Entry 8VNJ (X-ray diffraction, 1.61 A resolution); this record covers chains A and B of the 4 polymer chains in the assembly.

== Chain A ==
Molecule: Intron-encoded endonuclease I-PpoI
From: Physarum polycephalum
Notes: EC 3.1.-.-
Reference sequence: Q94702 (PPO1_PHYPO); residue numbers follow UniProt; this construct covers 2-163
Sequence (162 residues; each row starts with the number of its first residue):
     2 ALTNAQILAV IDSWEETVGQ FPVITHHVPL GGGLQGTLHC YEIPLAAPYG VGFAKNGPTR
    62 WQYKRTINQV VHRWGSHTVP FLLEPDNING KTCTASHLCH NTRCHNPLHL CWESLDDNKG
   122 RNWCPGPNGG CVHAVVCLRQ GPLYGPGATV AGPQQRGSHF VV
Reported in the primary citation:
  - catalytic residues: H98
  - mutagenesis - H78A/H98A, H98A: decreased catalytic activity
  - mutagenesis - H78A: unchanged catalytic activity

== Chain B ==
Molecule: Intron-encoded endonuclease I-PpoI
From: Physarum polycephalum
Notes: EC 3.1.-.-
Reference sequence: Q94702 (PPO1_PHYPO); residues 202-363 here correspond to UniProt positions 2-163 (UniProt number = residue number - 200)
Sequence (162 residues; numbered 202 to 363; the number before each row is that of its first residue):
   202 ALTNAQILAV IDSWEETVGQ FPVITHHVPL GGGLQGTLHC YEIPLAAPYG VGFAKNGPTR
   262 WQYKRTINQV VHRWGSHTVP FLLEPDNING KTCTASHLCH NTRCHNPLHL CWESLDDNKG
   322 RNWCPGPNGG CVHAVVCLRQ GPLYGPGATV AGPQQRGSHF VV

== How chain A and chain B interact ==
Contacting residue pairs (121; chain A residue first):
  L9(A) - R357(B)
  I12(A) - R357(B)
  D13(A) - R357(B)  salt bridge
  E16(A) - Q356(B)
  E16(A) - R357(B)  hydrogen bond (side chain-backbone)
  E16(A) - G358(B)  hydrogen bond (side chain-backbone)
  E16(A) - F361(B)
  E17(A) - H360(B)  salt bridge
  V19(A) - F361(B)  hydrophobic
  G20(A) - F361(B)
  L39(A) - V363(B)
  H40(A) - V362(B)
  H40(A) - V363(B)  hydrogen bond (side chain-backbone)
  Y42(A) - H360(B)  hydrogen bond (side chain-backbone)
  Y42(A) - F361(B)
  Y42(A) - V362(B)
  F82(A) - A352(B)  hydrophobic
  F82(A) - G353(B)
  E85(A) - A352(B)
  E85(A) - Q355(B)
  P86(A) - V351(B)
  I89(A) - A349(B)
  I89(A) - V351(B)  hydrophobic
  N90(A) - A349(B)
  C94(A) - V351(B)  hydrophobic
  L99(A) - P354(B)  hydrophobic
  N107(A) - F361(B)
  N107(A) - V362(B)  hydrogen bond (side chain-backbone)
  P108(A) - P354(B)
  P108(A) - Q355(B)  hydrogen bond (backbone-backbone)
  P108(A) - F361(B)
  L109(A) - P354(B)
  L109(A) - Q355(B)
  L109(A) - Q356(B)
  L109(A) - F361(B)
  L109(A) - V362(B)
  L109(A) - V363(B)
  H110(A) - V363(B)  hydrogen bond (side chain-backbone)
  L111(A) - G353(B)
  L111(A) - P354(B)
  C112(A) - T350(B)
  C112(A) - A352(B)
  W113(A) - T350(B)
  W113(A) - V351(B)  hydrogen bond (backbone-backbone)
  W113(A) - A352(B)  hydrogen bond (backbone-backbone)
  E114(A) - T350(B)  hydrogen bond
  D117(A) - W324(B)  hydrogen bond (backbone-side chain)
  D117(A) - L344(B)
  D118(A) - G348(B)
  D118(A) - A349(B)  hydrogen bond (side chain-backbone)
  K120(A) - W324(B)
  G121(A) - W324(B)
  R122(A) - T350(B)  hydrogen bond
  W124(A) - D317(B)  hydrogen bond (side chain-backbone)
  W124(A) - K320(B)
  W124(A) - G321(B)
  W124(A) - W324(B)  hydrophobic
  V133(A) - Y345(B)
  V133(A) - G346(B)
  V133(A) - P347(B)
  H134(A) - P347(B)
  A135(A) - P347(B)  hydrogen bond (backbone-backbone)
  V136(A) - T350(B)
  L144(A) - D317(B)
  Y145(A) - V333(B)  hydrophobic
  G146(A) - V333(B)
  P147(A) - V333(B)
  P147(A) - H334(B)
  P147(A) - A335(B)  hydrogen bond (backbone-backbone)
  G148(A) - D318(B)
  A149(A) - I289(B)
  A149(A) - D318(B)  hydrogen bond (backbone-side chain)
  T150(A) - C312(B)
  T150(A) - W313(B)
  T150(A) - E314(B)  hydrogen bond
  T150(A) - D318(B)
  T150(A) - R322(B)  hydrogen bond
  T150(A) - V336(B)
  V151(A) - E285(B)
  V151(A) - P286(B)  hydrophobic
  V151(A) - I289(B)  hydrophobic
  V151(A) - C294(B)  hydrophobic
  V151(A) - W313(B)  hydrogen bond (backbone-backbone)
  A152(A) - F282(B)  hydrophobic
  A152(A) - E285(B)
  A152(A) - C312(B)
  A152(A) - W313(B)  hydrogen bond (backbone-backbone)
  G153(A) - F282(B)
  G153(A) - L311(B)
  P154(A) - L299(B)  hydrophobic
  P154(A) - P308(B)
  P154(A) - L309(B)
  P154(A) - L311(B)
  P154(A) - V336(B)
  Q155(A) - P308(B)  hydrogen bond (backbone-backbone)
  Q155(A) - L309(B)
  Q156(A) - E216(B)
  Q156(A) - L309(B)
  R157(A) - L209(B)
  R157(A) - I212(B)
  R157(A) - D213(B)  salt bridge
  R157(A) - E216(B)  hydrogen bond (backbone-side chain)
  G158(A) - E216(B)  hydrogen bond (backbone-side chain)
  H160(A) - E216(B)
  H160(A) - E217(B)
  H160(A) - Y242(B)  hydrogen bond (backbone-side chain)
  F161(A) - E216(B)
  F161(A) - V219(B)  hydrophobic
  F161(A) - G220(B)
  F161(A) - Y242(B)
  F161(A) - N307(B)
  F161(A) - P308(B)
  F161(A) - L309(B)
  V162(A) - H240(B)
  V162(A) - Y242(B)  hydrogen bond (backbone-side chain)
  V162(A) - N307(B)  hydrogen bond (backbone-side chain)
  V162(A) - L309(B)
  V163(A) - L239(B)
  V163(A) - H240(B)  hydrogen bond (backbone-side chain)
  V163(A) - L309(B)
  V163(A) - H310(B)  hydrogen bond (backbone-side chain)
Interface residues without a listed pair, chain A (57 interface residues in all): T38, N88, L139
Interface residues without a listed pair, chain B (56 interface residues in all): P281, N290, L339

== Overview ==
57 residues of chain A face 56 of chain B across their interface, with 29 hydrogen bonds and 3 salt bridges.
Polar pairs include D13(A)-R357(B), E17(A)-H360(B) and R157(A)-D213(B). The paper reports the catalytic
residue H98(A); H78A/H98A and H98A of chain A reduce catalytic activity.
Chain A and chain B are both Intron-encoded endonuclease I-PpoI (Physarum polycephalum); the structure, Homing
endonuclease I-PpoI-DNA complex:reaction at pH6.0 (K+ MES) with 500 uM Mn2+ for 120s, was determined by X-ray
diffraction (same publication as 8VMO, 8VMP, 8VMQ, 8VMR, 8VMS, 8VMT and 35 further entries).
